Entry 7DL2 (electron microscopy, 4.40 A resolution (low resolution: residue-level contacts below are approximate; hydrogen-bond / salt-bridge calls are withheld)); this record covers chains D and B of the 6 polymer chains in the assembly.

Chain D:
Protein: Hamartin
Source organism: Homo sapiens
UniProt: Q92574 (TSC1_HUMAN); residues 1-1164 here = UniProt positions 1-1164
Amino-acid sequence (1164 residues; row label = number of the first residue in the row):
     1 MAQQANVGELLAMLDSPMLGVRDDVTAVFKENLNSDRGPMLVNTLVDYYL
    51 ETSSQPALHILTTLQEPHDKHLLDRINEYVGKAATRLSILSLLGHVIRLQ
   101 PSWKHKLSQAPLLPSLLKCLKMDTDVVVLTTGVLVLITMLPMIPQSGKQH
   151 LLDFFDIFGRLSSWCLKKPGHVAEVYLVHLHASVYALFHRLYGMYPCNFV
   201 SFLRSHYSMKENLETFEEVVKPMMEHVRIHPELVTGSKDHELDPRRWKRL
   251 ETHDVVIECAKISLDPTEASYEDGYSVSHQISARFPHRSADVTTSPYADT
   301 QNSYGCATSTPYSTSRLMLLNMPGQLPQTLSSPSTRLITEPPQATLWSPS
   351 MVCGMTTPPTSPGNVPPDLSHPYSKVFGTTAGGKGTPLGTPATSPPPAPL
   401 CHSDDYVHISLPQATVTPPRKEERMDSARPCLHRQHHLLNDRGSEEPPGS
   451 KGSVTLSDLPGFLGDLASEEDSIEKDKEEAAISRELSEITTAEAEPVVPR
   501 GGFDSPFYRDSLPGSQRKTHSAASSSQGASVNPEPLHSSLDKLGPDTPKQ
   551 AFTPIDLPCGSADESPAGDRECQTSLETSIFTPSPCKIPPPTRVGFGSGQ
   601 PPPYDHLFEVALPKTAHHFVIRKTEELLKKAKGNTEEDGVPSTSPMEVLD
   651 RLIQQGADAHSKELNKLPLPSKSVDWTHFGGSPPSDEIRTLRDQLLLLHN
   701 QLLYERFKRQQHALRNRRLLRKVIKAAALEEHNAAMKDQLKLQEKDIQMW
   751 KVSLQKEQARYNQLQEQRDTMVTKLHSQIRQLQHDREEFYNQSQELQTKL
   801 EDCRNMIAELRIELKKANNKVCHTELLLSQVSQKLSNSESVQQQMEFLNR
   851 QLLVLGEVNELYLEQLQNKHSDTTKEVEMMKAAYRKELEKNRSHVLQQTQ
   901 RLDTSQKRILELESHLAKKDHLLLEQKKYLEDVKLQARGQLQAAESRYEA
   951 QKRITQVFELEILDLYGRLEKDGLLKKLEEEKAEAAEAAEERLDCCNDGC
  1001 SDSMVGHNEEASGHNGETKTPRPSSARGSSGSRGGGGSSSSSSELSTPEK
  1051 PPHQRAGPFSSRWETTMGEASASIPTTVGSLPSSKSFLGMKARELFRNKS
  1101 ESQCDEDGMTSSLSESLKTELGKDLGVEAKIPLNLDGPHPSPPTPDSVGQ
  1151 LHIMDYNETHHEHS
Disordered / not traced: 1-745, 972-1164
UniProt features mapped onto this chain:
  - modified residue (Phosphoserine): Ser487, Ser505, Ser511, Ser521, Ser598, Ser1100
  - cross-link: Lys30 (Glycyl lysine isopeptide (Lys-Gly) (interchain with G-Cter in ubiquitin))
  - natural variant: Arg22 (R22W: In FCORD2), Glu51 (E51D: In TSC1; uncertain significance), Leu61 (L61R: In TSC1; uncertain significance), His68 (H68R: In a bladder tumor), Leu72 (L72P: In TSC1), Leu117 (L117P: In TSC1), Val126 (V126I: In TSC1; uncertain significance), Val128 (deletion: In TSC1), Gly132 (G132D: In TSC1; uncertain significance), Val133 (V133I: In TSC1; uncertain significance), Phe158 (F158C: In a bladder tumor; F158S: Found in a patient suspected of having tuberous sclerosis; uncertain significance), Cys165 to Ser1164 (deletion: In TSC1), 33 further natural variant entries in UniProt
  - mutagenesis: Lys30 (K30R: Severe reduction of PELI1-induced ubiquitination), Lys632 (K632R: Moderate reduction of PELI1-induced ubiquitination), Leu941 (L941A: Abolished interaction with TBC1D7; when associated with 965-A--A-969), Ile954 to Ile962 (Reduced interaction with TBC1D7 without affecting interaction with TSC2), Ile954 (I954A: Abolished interaction with TBC1D7), Phe958 (F958A: Abolished interaction with TBC1D7), Ile962 (I962A: Abolished interaction with TBC1D7), Leu965 to Leu969 (Slightly reduced interaction with TBC1D7 without affecting interaction with TSC2)

Chain B:
Protein: Isoform 7 of Tuberin
Source organism: Homo sapiens
UniProt: P49815 (TSC2_HUMAN), isoform P49815-7; the author numbering skips numbers that UniProt does not, so the offset changes along the chain: 50-937 = UniProt 1-888; 981-1470 = UniProt 889-1378; 1494-1807 = UniProt 1379-1692
Amino-acid sequence (1692 residues; each row starts with the number of its first residue; note: 66 numbers in that range are skipped by the numbering (no residue carries them; nothing is unmodelled there)):
    50 MECGLNNRIRMIGQICEVAKTKKFEEHAVEALWKAVADLLQPERPLEARH
   100 AVLALLKAIVQGQGERLGVLRALFFKVIKDYPSNEDLHERLEVFKALTDN
   150 GRHITYLEEELADFVLQWMDVGLSSEFLLVLVNLVKFNSCYLDEYIARMV
   200 QMICLLCVRTASSVDIEVSLQVLDAVVCYNCLPAESLPLFIVTLCRTINV
   250 KELCEPCWKLMRNLLGTHLGHSAIYNMCHLMEDRAYMEDAPLLRGAVFFV
   300 GMALWGAHRLYSLRNSPTSVLPSFYQAMACPNEVVSYEIVLSITRLIKKY
   350 RKELQVVAWDILLNIIERLLQQLQTLDSPELRTIVHDLLTTVEELCDQNE
   400 FHGSQERYFELVERCADQRPESSLLNLISYRAQSIHPAKDGWIQNLQALM
   450 ERFFRSESRGAVRIKVLDVLSFVLLINRQFYEEELINSVVISQLSHIPED
   500 KDHQVRKLATQLLVDLAEGCHTHHFNSLLDIIEKVMARSLSPPPELEERD
   550 VAAYSASLEDVKTAVLGLLVILQTKLYTLPASHATRVYEMLVSHIQLHYK
   600 HSYTLPIASSIRLQAFDFLLLLRADSLHRLGLPNKDGVVRFSPYCVCDYM
   650 EPERGSEKKTSGPLSPPTGPPGPAPAGPAVRLGSVPYSLLFRVLLQCLKQ
   700 ESDWKVLKLVLGRLPESLRYKVLIFTSPCSVDQLCSALCSMLSGPKTLER
   750 LRGAPEGFSRTDLHLAVVPVLTALISYHNYLDKTKQREMVYCLEQGLIHR
   800 CASQCVVALSICSVEMPDIIIKALPVLVVKLTHISATASMAVPLLEFLST
   850 LARLPHLYRNFAAEQYASVFAISLPYTNPSKFNQYIVCLAHHVIAMWFIR
   900 CRLPFRKDFVPFITKGLRSNVLLSFDDTPEKDSFRARS
   981 TSLNERPKSRIQTSLTSASLGSADENSVAQADDSLKNLHLELTETCLDMM
  1031 ARYVFSNFTAVPKRSPVGEFLLAGGRTKTWLVGNKLVTVTTSVGTGTRSL
  1081 LGLDSGELQSGPESSSSPGVHVRQTKEAPAKLESQAGQQVSRGARDRVRS
  1131 MSGGHGLRVGALDVPASQFLGSATSPGPRTAPAAKPEKASAGTRVPVQEK
  1181 TNLAAYVPLLTQGWAEILVRRPTGNTSWLMSLENPLSPFSSDINNMPLQE
  1231 LSNALMAAERFKEHRDTALYKSLSVPAASTAKPPPLPRSNTDSAVVMEEG
  1281 SPGEVPVLVEPPGLEDVEAALGMDRRTDAYSRSSSVSSQEEKSLHAEELV
  1331 GRGIPIERVVSSEGGRPSVDLSFQPSQPLSKSSSSPELQTLQDILGDPGD
  1381 KADVGRLSPEVKARSQSGTLDGESAAWSASGEDSRGQPEGPLPSSSPRSP
  1431 SGLRPRGYTISDSAPSRRGKRVERDALKSRATASNAEKVP
  1494 GINPSFVFLQLYHSPFFGDESNKPILLPNESQSFERSVQLLDQIPSYDTH
  1544 KIAVLYVGEGQSNSELAILSNEHGSYRYTEFLTGLGRLIELKDCQPDKVY
  1594 LGGLDVCGEDGQFTYCWHDDIMQAVFHIATLMPTKDVDKHRCDKKRHLGN
  1644 DFVSIVYNDSGEDFKLGTIKGQFNFVHVIVTPLDYECNLVSLQCRKDMEG
  1694 LVDTSVAKIVSDRNLPFVARQMALHANMASQVHHSRSNPTDIYPSKWIAR
  1744 LRHIKRLRQRICEEAAYSNPSLPLVHPPSHSKAPAQTPAEPTPGYEVGQR
  1794 KRLISSVEDFTEFV
Disordered / not traced: 50-123, 141-158, 175-184, 201-210, 226-231, 251-261, 276-279, 306-315, 349-357, 401-406, 624-684, 749-757, 981-1014, 1083-1179, 1243-1467, 1600-1604, 1627-1635, 1756-1807
UniProt features mapped onto this chain:
  - modified residue (Phosphoserine): Ser1429, Ser1526
Reported in the primary citation:
  - catalytic residues: Asn1643 (proposed by the authors, not directly observed)
  - disease-associated variants - K1638N: decreased catalytic activity
  - mutagenesis - R1529A, R1529A/L1533A, L1533A, K1638A, R1639A, R1749A: decreased catalytic activity
  - self-association interface (contacts with another copy of this molecule): Glu1024 to Phe1038

How chain D and chain B interact:
Contacting residue pairs (25; chain D residue first):
  Asp769(D) with Leu473(B)
  His776(D) with Ile475(B)
  Gln843(D) with Lys1242(B)
  Glu846(D) with Lys1242(B)
  Asn849(D) with Phe1050(B)
  Arg850(D) with Leu1235(B); Ala1238(B); Glu1239(B)
  Leu852(D) with Val1047(B); Trp1194(B)
  Leu853(D) with Thr1077(B); Leu1190(B)
  Val854(D) with Leu1235(B)
  Gly856(D) with Leu1190(B)
  Glu857(D) with Leu1190(B); Ser1232(B); Leu1235(B)
  Glu860(D) with Ile1223(B); Met1226(B)
  Leu861(D) with Leu1228(B)
  Leu863(D) with Pro1215(B)
  Glu864(D) with Ile1223(B); Asn1224(B)
  Gln867(D) with Pro1218(B); Asn1224(B)
Also at the interface, not in a pair above, chain D (19 interface residues in all): Val772, Ile779, Met845
Also at the interface, not in a pair above, chain B (23 interface residues in all): Leu474, Arg477, Pro1046, Leu1080, Leu1231
Interface features reported in the paper:
  - interface residues, chain D: Asp746(D)

Summary:
19 residues of chain D and 23 residues of chain B are in contact. UniProt lists 17 mutagenesis sites on chain
D. The paper reports the catalytic residue Asn1643(B); K1638N, R1529A and R1529A/L1533A of chain B, among
others, reduce catalytic activity; 7 substitutions were tested in all.
Chain D is Hamartin and chain B is Isoform 7 of Tuberin, both from Homo sapiens; the structure, Cryo-EM
structure of human TSC complex, was determined by electron microscopy.
